PDB entry 6BBM | electron microscopy, 4.10 A resolution (low resolution: residue-level contacts below are approximate; hydrogen-bond / salt-bridge calls are withheld) | chains F and Y of the 11 polymer chains in the assembly

[Chain F]
Protein: Replicative DNA helicase
From: Escherichia coli O111:NM
Notes: EC 3.6.4.12
UniProt: A0A365Q7M1 (A0A365Q7M1_ECOLX); residue numbers follow UniProt; this construct covers 1-471
Chain sequence (471 residues; numbered 1 to 471; the number before each row is that of its first residue):
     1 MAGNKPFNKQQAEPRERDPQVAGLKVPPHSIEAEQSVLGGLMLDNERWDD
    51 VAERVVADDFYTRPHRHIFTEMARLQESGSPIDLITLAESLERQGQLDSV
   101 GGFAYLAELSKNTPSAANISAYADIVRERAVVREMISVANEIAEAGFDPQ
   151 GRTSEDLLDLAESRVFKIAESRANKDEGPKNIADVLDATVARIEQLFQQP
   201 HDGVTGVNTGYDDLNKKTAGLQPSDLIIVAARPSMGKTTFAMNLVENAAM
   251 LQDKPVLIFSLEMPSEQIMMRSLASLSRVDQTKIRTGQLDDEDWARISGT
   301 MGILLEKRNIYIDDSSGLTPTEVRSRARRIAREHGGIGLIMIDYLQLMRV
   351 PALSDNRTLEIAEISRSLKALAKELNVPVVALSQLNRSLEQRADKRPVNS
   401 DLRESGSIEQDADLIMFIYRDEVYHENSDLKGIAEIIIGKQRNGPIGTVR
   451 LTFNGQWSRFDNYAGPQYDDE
Unresolved in the structure: 1-20, 469-471
Ligand contacts:
  - ADP (adenosine-5'-diphosphate), molecule 1: P233, S234, M235, G236, K237, T238, T239, E262, M263, R271, Q281, F453, G455
  - ADP, molecule 2: Q410, K440, R442, N443, G444
Reported in the primary citation:
  - catalytic residues: E262
  - binding site for ADP: K440, R442

[Chain Y]
Protein: Replication protein P
From: Escherichia phage lambda
UniProt: P03689 (VRPP_LAMBD); residues 1-107 carry their UniProt numbers (107 of 233 residues fall inside the UniProt entry; the rest is not from it)
Chain sequence (233 residues; each row starts with the number of its first residue; X marks 126 residues of unknown identity (built as UNK)):
     1 MKNIAAQMVNFDREQMRRIANNMPEQYDEKPQVQQVAQIINGVFSQLLAT
    51 FPASLANRDQNEVNEIRRQWVLAFRENGITTMEQVNAGMRVARRQNRPFL
   101 PSPGQFVXXXXXXXXXXXXXXXXXXXXXXXXXXXXXXXXXXXXXXXXXXX
   151 XXXXXXXXXXXXXXXXXXXXXXXXXXXXXXXXXXXXXXXXXXXXXXXXXX
   201 XXXXXXXXXXXXXXXXXXXXXXXXXXXXXXXXX
Unresolved in the structure: 1-109

[How chain F and chain Y interact]
Chain F residues in contact with chain Y, 20 residues: K283, G287, Q288, L289, D290, D291, W294, M301, L305, Q391, K395, Y424, H425, E426, N427, S428, D429, K431, N454, Q456

[In short]
No residue of chain F is in contact with chain Y. Chain F binds ADP. From the paper: the catalytic residue
E262(F); a binding site for ADP at K440(F) and R442(F).
Chain F is Replicative DNA helicase (Escherichia coli O111:NM) and chain Y is Replication protein P
(Escherichia phage lambda); the structure, Mechanisms of Opening and Closing of the Bacterial Replicative
Helicase: The DnaB Helicase and Lambda P ..., was determined by electron microscopy.
